PDB entry 5F5M | X-ray diffraction, 2.90 A resolution | chains A and B

== Chain A (and B) ==
Protein: Nucleoprotein
Organism: Lake Victoria marburgvirus (strain Ozolin-75)
Notes: chain B of this document is another copy of the same molecule, construct and numbering; everything in this record applies to it too
UniProtKB: Q6UY69 (NCAP_MABVO); residues 19-370 here = UniProt positions 19-370
Amino-acid sequence (373 residues; each row starts with the number of its first residue; numbers below 1 keep their minus sign (Met-2 is residue -2)):
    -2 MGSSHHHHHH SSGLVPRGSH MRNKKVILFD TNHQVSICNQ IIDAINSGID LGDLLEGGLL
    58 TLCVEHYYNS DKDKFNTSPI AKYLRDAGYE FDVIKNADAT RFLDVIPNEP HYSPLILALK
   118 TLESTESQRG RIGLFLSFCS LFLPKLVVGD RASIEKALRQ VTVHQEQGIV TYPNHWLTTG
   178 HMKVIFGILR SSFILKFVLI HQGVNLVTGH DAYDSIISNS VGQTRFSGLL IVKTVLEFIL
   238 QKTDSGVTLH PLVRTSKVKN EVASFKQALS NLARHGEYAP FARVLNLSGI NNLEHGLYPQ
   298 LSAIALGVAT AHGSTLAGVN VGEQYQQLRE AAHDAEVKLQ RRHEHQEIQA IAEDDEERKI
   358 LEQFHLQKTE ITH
Unresolved in the structure: -2 to 20, 120, 206, 314-315, 318-319, 368-370 (chain B: -2 to 20, 108, 119-120, 204-205, 239-243, 254, 312-316)
Construct notes: expression tag (-2 to 18)
From the paper describing this entry:
  - mutagenesis - K142A, K153A, R156A: abolished binding to ssRNA
  - mutagenesis - K230A: decreased binding to ssRNA
  - self-association interface (contacts with another copy of this molecule); pairs are residue here / residue on that copy: Leu233-Ile345, Ala328-Phe361, Leu336-Ile357, Arg339-Glu350
  - mutagenesis - I345D, I357D, F361D: abolished binding to Nucleoprotein (chain A)
  - mutagenesis - I348D: abolished binding to another copy of this molecule
  - mutagenesis - E350A: decreased binding to Nucleoprotein (chain A)
  - conformationally variable residues (order/disorder transition): Arg339 to His370

== Interface between chain A and chain B ==
Pairs across the interface (49):
  Leu249(A) - Leu358(B)  hydrophobic
  Leu249(A) - Phe361(B)  hydrophobic
  Thr252(A) - His362(B)
  Gln324(A) - Gln364(B)  hydrogen bond (side chain-backbone)
  Gln324(A) - Lys365(B)
  Gln324(A) - Glu367(B)
  Gln324(A) - Thr369(B)
  Leu325(A) - Phe361(B)  hydrophobic
  Leu325(A) - Lys365(B)
  Glu327(A) - Gln364(B)
  Ala328(A) - Phe361(B)
  Ala328(A) - Gln364(B)
  Ala328(A) - Lys365(B)
  Ala329(A) - Phe361(B)
  Asp331(A) - Gln364(B)  hydrogen bond
  Ala332(A) - Ile357(B)
  Lys335(A) - Ile357(B)
  Leu336(A) - Ile357(B)  hydrophobic
  Arg339(A) - Glu350(B)  salt bridge
  Arg339(A) - Glu353(B)  salt bridge
  Arg339(A) - Ile357(B)
  His342(A) - Glu350(B)  salt bridge
  Gln343(A) - Glu350(B)  hydrogen bond
  Glu350(A) - Arg339(B)  salt bridge
  Glu350(A) - His342(B)  salt bridge
  Glu350(A) - Gln343(B)  hydrogen bond
  Glu353(A) - Arg339(B)
  Glu354(A) - Pro248(B)
  Glu354(A) - Arg251(B)  salt bridge
  Ile357(A) - Ala332(B)  hydrophobic
  Ile357(A) - Lys335(B)
  Ile357(A) - Leu336(B)  hydrophobic
  Leu358(A) - Pro248(B)  hydrophobic
  Leu358(A) - Leu249(B)  hydrophobic
  Gln360(A) - Lys335(B)  hydrogen bond
  Phe361(A) - Leu249(B)  hydrophobic
  Phe361(A) - Ser253(B)
  Phe361(A) - Leu325(B)  hydrophobic
  Phe361(A) - Ala328(B)
  Phe361(A) - Ala329(B)
  His362(A) - Thr252(B)  hydrogen bond
  Gln364(A) - Gln324(B)  hydrogen bond (backbone-side chain)
  Gln364(A) - Glu327(B)  hydrogen bond
  Gln364(A) - Ala328(B)
  Gln364(A) - Asp331(B)  hydrogen bond
  Lys365(A) - Gln324(B)
  Lys365(A) - Leu325(B)
  Lys365(A) - Ala328(B)
  Glu367(A) - Gln324(B)
Interface residues without a listed pair, chain A (28 interface residues in all): Pro248, Ile301, Glu320
Interface residues without a listed pair, chain B (30 interface residues in all): Ile301, Glu354, Gln360

== Overview ==
The interface between chain A and chain B involves 28 residues on one side and 30 on the other; the contacts
include 9 hydrogen bonds and 6 salt bridges. Polar contacts include Arg339(A)-Glu350(B), Arg339(A)-Glu353(B)
and His342(A)-Glu350(B). From the paper: K142A, K153A and R156A of chain A abolish binding to ssRNA;
conformational variability at Arg339(A); 9 substitutions were tested in all.
Chain A and chain B are both Nucleoprotein (Lake Victoria marburgvirus (strain Ozolin-75)); the structure,
Crystal structure of Marburg virus nucleoprotein core domain, was determined by X-ray diffraction, deposited
together with 5F5O.
